Entry 2A07 (X-ray diffraction, 1.90 A resolution); this record covers chains H and I of the 10 polymer chains in the assembly.

[Chain H (and I)]
Name: Forkhead box protein P2
Source organism: Homo sapiens
Notes: fragment: Foxp2 Forkhead Domain; chain I of this document is another copy of the same molecule, construct and numbering; everything in this record applies to it too
Reference sequence: O15409 (FOXP2_HUMAN); numbering as in UniProt (aligned over 502-594)
Sequence (93 residues; each row starts with the number of its first residue):
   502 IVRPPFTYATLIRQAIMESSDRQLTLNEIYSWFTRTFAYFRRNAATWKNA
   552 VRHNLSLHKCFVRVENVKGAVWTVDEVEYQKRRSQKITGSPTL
Disordered / not traced: 502-505, 585-594 (chain I: 502, 584-594)
Sequence notes: engineered mutation I502 (Asp in O15409)
Ion coordination: Mg2+: L556, H559, F562
Curated features (UniProtKB/Swiss-Prot):
  - DNA-binding region: R504 to L594 (Fork-head)
  - natural variant: R553 (R553H: In SPCH1)
Reported in the primary citation:
  - binding site for the 21-nt DNA strand: R504, N550, R583
  - binding site for the 21-nt DNA strand: H554, S557
  - binding site for the 21-nt DNA strand: R553, L558
  - binding site for the 21-nt DNA strand: T508, Y509
  - self-association interface (contacts with another copy of this molecule); pairs are residue here / residue on that copy: A551-Y509, P506, F507, Y509, F534
  - disease-associated variants - R553H: decreased binding to DNA (proposed by the authors, not directly observed)
  - contacts within the chain: Y540-F541 (pi stacking)
  - conformationally variable residues: R536 to W548

[Interface between chain H and chain I]
Contacting residue pairs (95; chain H residue first):
  P506(H) - Q515(I)
  F507(H) - F507(I)  hydrophobic
  F507(H) - Q515(I)
  F507(H) - W533(I)  hydrophobic
  F507(H) - T537(I)
  F507(H) - Y540(I)
  T508(H) - Y540(I)
  Y509(H) - Y540(I)  hydrogen bond (backbone-side chain)
  Y509(H) - R543(I)  hydrogen bond
  Y509(H) - W548(I)
  Y509(H) - A551(I)
  Y509(H) - N555(I)
  A510(H) - N555(I)
  A510(H) - F562(I)
  A510(H) - Y580(I)  hydrogen bond (backbone-side chain)
  T511(H) - Y580(I)  hydrogen bond (backbone-side chain)
  L512(H) - F507(I)  hydrophobic
  L512(H) - F541(I)  hydrophobic
  I513(H) - V552(I)
  I513(H) - N555(I)
  I513(H) - L556(I)  hydrophobic
  I513(H) - F562(I)  hydrophobic
  R514(H) - E577(I)  salt bridge
  R514(H) - Y580(I)
  Q515(H) - P506(I)  hydrogen bond (side chain-backbone)
  Q515(H) - F507(I)
  I517(H) - W573(I)
  I517(H) - V575(I)  hydrophobic
  M518(H) - E577(I)
  R523(H) - T574(I)
  Q524(H) - V572(I)
  Q524(H) - W573(I)
  L525(H) - V572(I)
  L525(H) - W573(I)  hydrogen bond (backbone-backbone)
  T526(H) - A571(I)
  T526(H) - V572(I)
  L527(H) - L556(I)  hydrophobic
  L527(H) - W573(I)
  I530(H) - V552(I)  hydrophobic
  Y531(H) - W548(I)
  Y531(H) - K549(I)
  Y531(H) - R553(I)  hydrogen bond
  W533(H) - P506(I)  hydrophobic
  W533(H) - F507(I)  hydrophobic
  F534(H) - W548(I)  hydrophobic
  F534(H) - V552(I)  hydrophobic
  T535(H) - W548(I)
  R536(H) - V503(I)
  T537(H) - P506(I)
  T537(H) - F507(I)
  T537(H) - F541(I)
  F538(H) - F541(I)
  F538(H) - R543(I)
  F538(H) - W548(I)
  Y540(H) - F507(I)
  Y540(H) - T508(I)
  Y540(H) - Y509(I)  hydrogen bond (side chain-backbone)
  F541(H) - L512(I)  hydrophobic
  F541(H) - T537(I)
  F541(H) - F538(I)
  F541(H) - F541(I)  hydrophobic
  N544(H) - Y509(I)
  N544(H) - F538(I)
  A545(H) - F538(I)  hydrophobic
  T547(H) - Y509(I)  hydrogen bond
  W548(H) - Y509(I)  hydrophobic
  W548(H) - Y531(I)
  W548(H) - F534(I)  hydrophobic
  W548(H) - T535(I)
  W548(H) - F538(I)
  K549(H) - Y531(I)
  A551(H) - Y509(I)
  V552(H) - F534(I)  hydrophobic
  R553(H) - Y531(I)
  N555(H) - Y509(I)
  N555(H) - A510(I)
  N555(H) - I513(I)
  L556(H) - I513(I)  hydrophobic
  L556(H) - L527(I)  hydrophobic
  F562(H) - A510(I)
  F562(H) - I513(I)  hydrophobic
  A571(H) - T526(I)
  V572(H) - Q524(I)
  V572(H) - L525(I)
  V572(H) - T526(I)
  W573(H) - I517(I)
  W573(H) - Q524(I)
  W573(H) - L525(I)  hydrogen bond (backbone-backbone)
  T574(H) - Q524(I)
  V575(H) - I517(I)  hydrophobic
  V575(H) - M518(I)  hydrophobic
  E577(H) - R514(I)  salt bridge
  Y580(H) - T511(I)
  Y580(H) - R514(I)
  R583(H) - A510(I)
Also at the interface, not in a pair above, chain H (48 interface residues in all): Q581, R584
Also at the interface, not in a pair above, chain I (49 interface residues in all): R504, E519, R523, I530, T547, H559, V565, N567

[Summary]
48 residues of chain H and 49 residues of chain I are in contact; the contacts include 10 hydrogen bonds and 2
salt bridges. Polar contacts include R514(H)-E577(I), Y509(H)-Y540(I) and Y509(H)-R543(I). From the paper: a
binding site for the 21-nt DNA strand at R504(H), N550(H) and R583(H) among others; R553H of chain H reduces
binding to DNA.
Both chains are Forkhead box protein P2 (Homo sapiens). Entry 2A07 (Crystal Structure of Foxp2 bound
Specifically to DNA) was determined by X-ray diffraction.
